PDB entry 8IUM | electron microscopy, 3.14 A resolution | chains A and N of the 6 polymer chains in the assembly

# Chain A
Protein: G subunit alpha (q)
From: Homo sapiens
Sequence (361 residues; each row starts with the number of its first residue; note: 122 numbers in that range are skipped by the numbering (no residue carries them; nothing is unmodelled there); a row labelled like 61A-61Z holds insertion residues (61A, then the next letters in order)):
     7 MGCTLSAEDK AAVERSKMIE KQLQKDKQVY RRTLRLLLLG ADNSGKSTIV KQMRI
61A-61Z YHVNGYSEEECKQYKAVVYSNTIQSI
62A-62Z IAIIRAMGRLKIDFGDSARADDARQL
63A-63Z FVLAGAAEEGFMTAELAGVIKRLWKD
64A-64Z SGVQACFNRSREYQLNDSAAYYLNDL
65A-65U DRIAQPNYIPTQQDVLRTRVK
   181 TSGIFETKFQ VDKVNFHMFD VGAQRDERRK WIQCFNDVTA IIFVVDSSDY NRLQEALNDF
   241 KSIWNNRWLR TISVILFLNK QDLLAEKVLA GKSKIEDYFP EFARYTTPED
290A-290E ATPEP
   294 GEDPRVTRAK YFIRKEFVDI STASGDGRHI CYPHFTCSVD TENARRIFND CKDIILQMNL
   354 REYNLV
Not modelled in the structure: 7-10, 61A-61Z, 62A-62Z, 63A-63Z, 64A-64Z, 65A-65U, 290A-290E

# Chain N
Protein: nanobody Nb35
From: Lama glama
Notes: antibody fragment or engineered binder
Sequence (150 residues; row label = number of the first residue in the row; numbers below 1 keep their minus sign (Met-21 is residue -21)):
   -21 MKYLLPTAAA GLLLLAAQPA MAQVQLQESG GGLVQPGGSL RLSCAASGFT FSNYKMNWVR
    39 QAPGKGLEWV SDISQSGASI SYTGSVKGRF TISRDNAKNT LYLQMNSLKP EDTAVYYCAR
    99 CPAPFTRDCF DVTSTTYAYR GQGTQVTVSS
Not modelled in the structure: -21 to 0
Disulfides: Cys22-Cys96, Cys99-Cys107

# Interface between chain A and chain N
Pairs across the interface (28; chain A residue first):
  Arg205(A) with Thr114(N)
  Asp206(A) with Asp109(N); Thr113(N), hydrogen bond
  Glu207(A) with Asp109(N)
  Arg208(A) with Asp109(N), hydrogen bond (backbone-side chain)
  Arg209(A) with Pro100(N); Phe108(N); Asp109(N); Tyr115(N), hydrogen bond
  Gln234(A) with Trp47(N); Thr61(N)
  Glu235(A) with Leu45(N); Glu46(N)
  Asn238(A) with Trp47(N)
  Lys241(A) with Ser59(N)
  Ser242(A) with Asp106(N); Phe108(N)
  Ile243(A) with Phe108(N), hydrophobic
  Asn245(A) with Arg105(N), hydrogen bond (backbone-side chain); Asp106(N)
  Asn246(A) with Arg105(N); Phe108(N)
  Tyr278(A) with Gly62(N); Ser63(N)
  Phe279(A) with Gly62(N)
  Pro280(A) with Gly62(N); Lys65(N)
  Ser317(A) with Arg105(N), hydrogen bond (backbone-side chain)
Other interface residues (no listed pair), chain A (19 interface residues in all): Ile212, Asp319
Other interface residues (no listed pair), chain N (18 interface residues in all): Cys107, Tyr117

# Summary
19 residues of chain A and 18 residues of chain N are in contact; the contacts include 5 hydrogen bonds. Polar
contacts include Asp206(A)-Thr113(N), Arg208(A)-Asp109(N) and Arg209(A)-Tyr115(N).
Chain A is G subunit alpha (q) (Homo sapiens) and chain N is nanobody Nb35 (Lama glama); the structure,
Cryo-EM structure of the tafluprost acid-bound human PTGFR-Gq complex, was determined by electron microscopy,
deposited together with 8IUK and 8IUL.
